PDB entry 2A79 | X-ray diffraction, 2.90 A resolution | chains A and B of the 4 polymer chains in the assembly

Chain A:
Molecule: Voltage-gated potassium channel beta-2 subunit
Source organism: Rattus norvegicus
UniProtKB: P62483 (KCAB2_RAT); residues 36-367 here = UniProt positions 36-367
Amino-acid sequence (333 residues; numbered 35 to 367; the number before each row is that of its first residue):
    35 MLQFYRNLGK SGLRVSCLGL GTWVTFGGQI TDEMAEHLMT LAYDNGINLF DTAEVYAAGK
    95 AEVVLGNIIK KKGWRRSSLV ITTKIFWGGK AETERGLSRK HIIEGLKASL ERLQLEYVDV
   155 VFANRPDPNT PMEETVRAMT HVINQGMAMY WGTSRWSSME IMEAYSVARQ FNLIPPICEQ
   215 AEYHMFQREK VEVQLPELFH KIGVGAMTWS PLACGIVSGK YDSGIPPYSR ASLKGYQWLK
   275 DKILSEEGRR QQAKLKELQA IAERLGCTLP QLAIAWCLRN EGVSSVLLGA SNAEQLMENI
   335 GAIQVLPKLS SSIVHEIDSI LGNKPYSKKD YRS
Not modelled in the structure: 35, 362-367
Sequence notes: cloning artifact (35)
Small-molecule neighbours: NADP (NAP; NADP nicotinamide-adenine-dinucleotide phosphate): G55, T56, W57, T59, Q63, D85, Y90, K118, N158, S188, R189, Q214, W243, S244, P245, L246, A247, C248, G249, S252, K254, Y255, Y262, S263, R264, P304, L321, L322, G323, A324, S325, Q329, E332, N333

Chain B:
Molecule: Potassium voltage-gated channel subfamily A member 2
Source organism: Rattus norvegicus
UniProtKB: P63142 (KCNA2_RAT); residues 1-499 here = UniProt positions 1-499
Amino-acid sequence (499 residues; each row starts with the number of its first residue):
     1 MTVATGDPVD EAAALPGHPQ DTYDPEADHE CCERVVINIS GLRFETQLKT LAQFPETLLG
    61 DPKKRMRYFD PLRNEYFFDR NRPSFDAILY YYQSGGRLRR PVNVPLDIFS EEIRFYELGE
   121 EAMEMFREDE GYIKEEERPL PENEFQRQVW LLFEYPESSG PARIIAIVSV MVILISIVSF
   181 CLETLPIFRD ENEDMHGGGV TFHTYSNSTI GYQQSTSFTD PFFIVETLCI IWFSFEFLVR
   241 FFACPSKAGF FTNIMNIIDI VAIIPYFITL GTELAEKPED AQQGQQAMSL AILRVIRLVR
   301 VFRIFKLSRH SKGLQILGQT LKASMRELGL LIFFLFIGVI LFSSAVYFAE ADERDSQFPS
   361 IPDAFWWAVV SMTTVGYGDM VPTTIGGKIV GSLCAIAGVL TIALPVPVIV SNFNYFYHRE
   421 TEGEEQAQYL QVTSCPKIPS SPDLKKSRSA STISKSDYME IQEGVNNSNE DFREENLKTA
   481 NCTLANTNYV NITKMLTDV
Not modelled in the structure: 1-31, 132-218, 244-287, 422-499
Ion coordination: K+ site 1: T374, V375; K+ site 2 near T374 (its only coordinating residue here); K+ site 3: V375, G376; K+ site 4: G376, Y377

Interface between chain A and chain B:
Residue-residue contacts (14; chain A residue first):
  M196(A) with E33(B); N74(B)
  Y199(A) with F69(B); P71(B), hydrogen bond (side chain-backbone); N74(B), hydrogen bond (side chain-backbone)
  S200(A) with N74(B)
  R203(A) with P71(B), hydrogen bond (side chain-backbone); L72(B), hydrogen bond (side chain-backbone)
  E231(A) with M66(B)
  K235(A) with M66(B); F69(B); P71(B); Y76(B), hydrogen bond
  I236(A) with F69(B), hydrophobic
Interface residues without a listed pair, chain A (9 interface residues in all): M193, H234
Interface residues without a listed pair, chain B (9 interface residues in all): D70, R73

Summary:
The chain A/chain B interface involves 9 residues from each chain, with 5 hydrogen bonds. Among the polar
pairs are Y199(A)-P71(B), Y199(A)-N74(B) and R203(A)-P71(B). Chain A binds NADP. T374(B) and V375(B)
coordinate K+ site 1. The K+ site 3 is built by V375(B) and G376(B).
Chain A is Voltage-gated potassium channel beta-2 subunit and chain B is Potassium voltage-gated channel
subfamily A member 2, both from Rattus norvegicus; the structure, Mammalian Shaker Kv1.2 potassium channel-
beta subunit complex, was determined by X-ray diffraction.
